Entry 3VEV (X-ray diffraction, 1.80 A resolution); this record covers chain A.

[Chain A]
Molecule: Glucokinase
Organism: Homo sapiens
Notes: EC 2.7.1.2
UniProtKB: P35557 (HXK4_HUMAN); residues 12-465 here = UniProt positions 12-465
Chain sequence (470 residues; row label = number of the first residue in the row; numbers below 1 keep their minus sign (Met-4 is residue -4)):
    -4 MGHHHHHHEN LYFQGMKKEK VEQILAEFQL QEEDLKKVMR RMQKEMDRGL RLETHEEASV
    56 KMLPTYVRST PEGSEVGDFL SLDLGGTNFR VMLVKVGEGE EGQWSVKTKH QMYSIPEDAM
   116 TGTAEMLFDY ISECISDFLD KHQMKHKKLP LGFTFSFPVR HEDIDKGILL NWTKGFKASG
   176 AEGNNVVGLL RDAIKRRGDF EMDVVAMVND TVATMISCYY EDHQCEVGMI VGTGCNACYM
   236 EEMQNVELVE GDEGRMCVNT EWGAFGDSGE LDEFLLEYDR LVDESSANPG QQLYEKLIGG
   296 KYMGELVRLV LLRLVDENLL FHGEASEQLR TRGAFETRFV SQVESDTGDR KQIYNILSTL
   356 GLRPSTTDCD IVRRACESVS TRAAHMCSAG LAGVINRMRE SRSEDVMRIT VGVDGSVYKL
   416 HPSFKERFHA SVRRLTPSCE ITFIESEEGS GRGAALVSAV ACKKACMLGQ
Disordered / not traced: -4 to 3, 94-98, 459-465
Differences from the reference sequence: expression tag (-4 to 11)
Bound ions: Na+: Met238, Val241, Val244, Gly246
Small-molecule neighbours:
  - activator (0H4; (2S)-3-cyclopentyl-N-(5-methylpyridin-2-yl)-2-[2-oxo-4-(trifluoromethyl)pyridin-1(2H)-yl]propanamide): Tyr61, Val62, Arg63, Ser64, Thr65, Pro66, Ile159, Met210, Ile211, Tyr214, Tyr215, His218, Cys220, Met235, Leu451, Val452, Val455, Ala456
  - alpha-D-glucopyranose (GLC): Ser151, Phe152, Pro153, Thr168, Lys169, Asn204, Asp205, Thr206, Ile225, Gly229, Cys230, Asn231, Glu256, Gln287, Glu290
UniProt features mapped onto this chain:
  - binding site (ATP): Asp78 to Asn83, Thr228, Gly295, Lys296, Thr332 to Ser336, Ser411 to Leu415
  - binding site (substrate): Ser151, Phe152, Thr168, Lys169, Asn204, Asp205, Asn231, Glu256, Glu290
  - natural variant: Val16 (V16E: In MODY2), Ile19 (I19N: In MODY2), Leu20 (L20P: In MODY2), Arg36 (R36W: In MODY2), Glu40 (E40K: In PNDM1), Arg43 (R43C: In PNDM1; R43H: In MODY2; R43S: In MODY2), Gly44 (G44S: In MODY2), His50 (H50D: In PNDM1), Ala53 (A53S: In MODY2), Tyr61 to Gln465 (deletion: In MODY2), Tyr61 (Y61S: In MODY2), Thr65 (T65I: In HHF3), 89 further natural variant entries in UniProt
  - mutagenesis: Ser64 (S64P: Increased glucokinase activity based on measure of catalytic efficiency. Increased affinity for glucose), Glu177 (E177K: Small change in glucokinase activity), Met197 (M197V: Increased glucokinase activity based on measure of catalytic efficiency. Increased affinity for glucose), Ile211 (I211F: Increased glucokinase activity based on measure of catalytic efficiency. Increased affinity for glucose), Tyr214 (Y214A: Increased glucokinase activity based on measure of catalytic efficiency. Increased affinity for glucose. No effect on affinity for ATP), Tyr215 (Y215A: Increased glucokinase activity based on measure of catalytic efficiency. Increased affinity for glucose. Loss of inhibition by GCKR. No effect on affinity for ATP), Glu256 (E256A: Inactive enzyme with no glucokinase activity), Lys414 (K414A: Small change in glucokinase activity), Ser453 (S453A: Increased glucokinase activity based on measure of catalytic efficiency. Increased affinity for glucose)
From the paper describing this entry:
  - allosteric site: Thr65, Tyr214
  - binding site for activator: Tyr214
  - disease-associated variants - Y214C: increased catalytic activity (citing earlier work)
  - mutagenesis - T65I, Y214C (Kd 2.1 mm): increased binding to alpha-D-glucopyranose (citing earlier work)
  - mutagenesis - T65I: decreased catalytic activity (citing earlier work)

[Summary]
Chain A binds alpha-D-glucopyranose and activator. Met238, Val241, Val244 and Gly246 coordinate Na+. UniProt
lists 19 ATP-binding residues, 9 substrate-binding residues and 9 mutagenesis sites. The paper reports a
binding site for activator at Tyr214; T65I and Y214C increase binding to alpha-D-glucopyranose.
Chain A is Glucokinase (Homo sapiens); the structure, Glucokinase in complex with an activator and glucose,
was determined by X-ray diffraction, deposited together with 3VEY, 3VF6 and 4DHY.
